PDB entry 3SM2 | X-ray diffraction, 1.75 A resolution | chains A and B

Chain A (and B):
Molecule: gag-pro-pol polyprotein
Source organism: DG-75 Murine leukemia virus
Notes: chain B of this document is another copy of the same molecule, construct and numbering; everything in this record applies to it too
UniProt: Q9E7M1 (Q9E7M1_9GAMR); residues 1-125 here correspond to UniProt positions 533-657 (UniProt number = residue number + 532)
Chain sequence (132 residues; each row starts with the number of its first residue; numbers below 1 keep their minus sign (Met-6 is residue -6)):
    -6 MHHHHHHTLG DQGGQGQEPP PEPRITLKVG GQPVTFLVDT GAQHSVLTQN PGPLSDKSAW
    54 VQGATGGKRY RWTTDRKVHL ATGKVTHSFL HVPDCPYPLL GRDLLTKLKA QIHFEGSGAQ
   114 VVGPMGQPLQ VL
Not modelled in the structure: -6 to 10, 125
Sequence notes: expression tag (-6 to 0)
Small-molecule neighbours: Amprenavir (478; {3-[(4-amino-benzenesulfonyl)-isobutyl-amino]-1-benzyl-2-hydroxy-propyl}-carbamic acid tetrahydro-furan-3-yl ester): Leu30, Asp32, Gly34, Ala35, Gln36, His37, Val39, Val54, Gln55, Gly56, Ala57, Cys88, Pro89, Tyr90, Leu92
From the paper describing this entry:
  - conformationally variable residues (loop rearrangement): Thr75, Val124
  - binding site for Amprenavir: Leu30, Asp32, Gly34, Ala35, Gln36, His37, Val39, Val54, Gln55, Gly56, Ala57, Leu83, Cys88, Pro89, Tyr90, Leu92

Chain A / chain B interface:
Contacting residue pairs (61):
  Pro14(A) with Arg95(B)
  Glu15(A) with Arg95(B)
  Pro16(A) with Thr33(B); Arg95(B)
  Leu30(A) with Gly34(B)
  Val31(A) with Thr33(B), hydrogen bond (backbone-side chain)
  Asp32(A) with Asp32(B); Thr33(B); Gly34(B), hydrogen bond (side chain-backbone)
  Thr33(A) with Pro16(B); Val31(B), hydrogen bond (side chain-backbone); Asp32(B); Thr33(B), hydrogen bond (side chain-backbone); Phe107(B)
  Gly34(A) with Leu30(B); Asp32(B), hydrogen bond (backbone-side chain)
  Val54(A) with Thr58(B)
  Gln55(A) with Asp87(B); Pro89(B)
  Ala57(A) with Tyr63(B); Val85(B); Asp87(B); Cys88(B), hydrophobic
  Thr58(A) with Val54(B); Gly59(B), hydrogen bond (side chain-backbone); Gly60(B); Tyr63(B)
  Gly59(A) with Thr58(B), hydrogen bond (backbone-side chain)
  Gly60(A) with Thr58(B)
  Tyr63(A) with Thr58(B)
  Val85(A) with Ala57(B)
  Asp87(A) with Ala57(B); Thr58(B)
  Cys88(A) with Ala57(B)
  Pro89(A) with Gly56(B)
  Arg95(A) with Pro14(B); Glu15(B)
  Leu98(A) with Phe107(B)
  Thr99(A) with Phe107(B)
  Lys102(A) with Phe107(B); Glu108(B)
  Ala103(A) with Ile105(B); His106(B); Phe107(B), hydrogen bond (backbone-backbone); Glu108(B)
  Gln104(A) with Ile105(B); His106(B); Glu108(B), hydrogen bond
  Ile105(A) with Ala103(B); Gln104(B); Ile105(B), hydrogen bond (backbone-backbone)
  His106(A) with Ala103(B); Gln104(B)
  Phe107(A) with Thr33(B); Leu98(B); Thr99(B); Lys102(B); Ala103(B), hydrogen bond (backbone-backbone)
  Glu108(A) with Lys102(B)
  Gly109(A) with Thr99(B); Lys102(B), hydrogen bond (backbone-side chain)
Interface residues without a listed pair, chain A (33 interface residues in all): Gly56, Lys61, Pro117
Interface residues without a listed pair, chain B (32 interface residues in all): Gln55, Lys61, Pro117

Summary:
Chain A and chain B form an interface of 33 and 32 residues respectively; the contacts include 12 hydrogen
bonds. Polar pairs include Val31(A)-Thr33(B), Asp32(A)-Gly34(B) and Thr33(A)-Thr33(B). Chain A binds
Amprenavir. The paper reports a binding site for Amprenavir at Leu30(A), Asp32(A) and Gly34(A) among others;
conformational variability at Thr75(A) and Val124(A).
Both chains are gag-pro-pol polyprotein (DG-75 Murine leukemia virus). Entry 3SM2 (The crystal structure of
XMRV protease complexed with Amprenavir) was determined by X-ray diffraction, deposited together with 3SLZ and
3SM1.
